Entry 7LKD (X-ray diffraction, 2.01 A resolution); this record covers chains A and B.

[Chain A (and B)]
Molecule: 3C-like proteinase
From: Severe acute respiratory syndrome coronavirus 2
Notes: EC 3.4.22.69; chain B of this document is another copy of the same molecule, construct and numbering; everything in this record applies to it too
Reference sequence: P0DTD1 (R1AB_SARS2); residues 1-306 here correspond to UniProt positions 3264-3569 (UniProt number = residue number + 3263)
Chain sequence (306 residues; numbered 1 to 306; the number before each row is that of its first residue):
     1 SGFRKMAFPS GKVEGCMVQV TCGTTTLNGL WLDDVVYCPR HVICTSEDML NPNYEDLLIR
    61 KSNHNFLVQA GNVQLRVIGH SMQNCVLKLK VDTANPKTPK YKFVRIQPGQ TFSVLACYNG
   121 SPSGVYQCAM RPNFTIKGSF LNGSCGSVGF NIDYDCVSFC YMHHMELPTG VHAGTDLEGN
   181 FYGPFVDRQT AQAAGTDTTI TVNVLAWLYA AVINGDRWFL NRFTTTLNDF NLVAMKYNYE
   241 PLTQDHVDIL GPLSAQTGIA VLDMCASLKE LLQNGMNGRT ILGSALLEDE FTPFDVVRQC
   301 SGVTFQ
Not modelled in the structure: 306
Curated features (UniProtKB/Swiss-Prot):
  - active site: His-41 (For 3CL-PRO activity), Cys-145 (Nucleophile)
  - site: Gln-306 (Cleavage)
  - cross-link (Glycyl lysine isopeptide (Lys-Gly)): Lys-5 (interchain with G-Cter in ubiquitin), Lys-90 (interchain with G-Cter in ubiquitin)
What the authors report for this chain:
  - mutagenesis - C145A: abolished catalytic activity

[Interface between chain A and chain B]
Residue-residue contacts - 94 pairs, chain A then chain B:
  Ser-1(A) with Gly-138(B); Ser-139(B); Phe-140(B), hydrogen bond (backbone-backbone); Glu-166(B), hydrogen bond (backbone-side chain); His-172(B), hydrogen bond (backbone-side chain)
  Gly-2(A) with Gly-138(B); Ser-139(B), hydrogen bond (backbone-side chain)
  Phe-3(A) with Gly-138(B)
  Arg-4(A) with Tyr-126(B); Gln-127(B), hydrogen bond (side chain-backbone); Cys-128(B); Lys-137(B), hydrogen bond (side chain-backbone); Gly-138(B); Ser-139(B); Glu-290(B), salt bridge
  Lys-5(A) with Arg-4(B); Tyr-126(B)
  Met-6(A) with Gly-124(B); Val-125(B); Tyr-126(B), hydrophobic; Ser-139(B)
  Ala-7(A) with Gly-124(B); Val-125(B), hydrogen bond (backbone-backbone)
  Phe-8(A) with Val-125(B)
  Pro-9(A) with Ser-10(B); Glu-14(B); Pro-122(B), hydrophobic; Ser-123(B); Gly-124(B)
  Ser-10(A) with Pro-9(B); Ser-10(B), hydrogen bond (backbone-side chain); Glu-14(B), hydrogen bond (backbone-side chain)
  Gly-11(A) with Gly-11(B); Glu-14(B), hydrogen bond (backbone-side chain)
  Glu-14(A) with Pro-9(B); Ser-10(B), hydrogen bond (side chain-backbone); Gly-11(B), hydrogen bond (side chain-backbone)
  Tyr-118(A) with Gly-302(B); Thr-304(B)
  Ser-121(A) with Thr-304(B); Phe-305(B)
  Pro-122(A) with Pro-9(B), hydrophobic; Thr-304(B); Phe-305(B), hydrogen bond (backbone-backbone)
  Ser-123(A) with Pro-9(B); Val-303(B), hydrogen bond (side chain-backbone); Thr-304(B); Phe-305(B)
  Gly-124(A) with Met-6(B); Ala-7(B)
  Val-125(A) with Met-6(B); Ala-7(B), hydrogen bond (backbone-backbone); Phe-8(B); Val-125(B), hydrophobic
  Tyr-126(A) with Arg-4(B); Lys-5(B); Met-6(B), hydrophobic
  Gln-127(A) with Arg-4(B), hydrogen bond (backbone-side chain)
  Cys-128(A) with Arg-4(B), hydrogen bond
  Lys-137(A) with Arg-4(B), hydrogen bond (backbone-side chain)
  Gly-138(A) with Ser-1(B); Gly-2(B); Phe-3(B); Arg-4(B)
  Ser-139(A) with Ser-1(B); Gly-2(B), hydrogen bond (side chain-backbone); Arg-4(B); Met-6(B); Gln-299(B), hydrogen bond
  Phe-140(A) with Ser-1(B), hydrogen bond (backbone-backbone)
  Leu-141(A) with Gln-299(B); Cys-300(B); Ser-301(B); Gly-302(B)
  Glu-166(A) with Ser-1(B), hydrogen bond (side chain-backbone)
  His-172(A) with Ser-1(B), hydrogen bond (side chain-backbone)
  Gly-283(A) with Leu-286(B)
  Ala-285(A) with Ala-285(B), hydrophobic; Leu-286(B), hydrophobic
  Leu-286(A) with Gly-283(B); Ala-285(B), hydrophobic
  Gln-299(A) with Ser-139(B), hydrogen bond; Leu-141(B)
  Cys-300(A) with Leu-141(B)
  Ser-301(A) with Leu-141(B)
  Gly-302(A) with Tyr-118(B); Leu-141(B)
  Val-303(A) with Ser-123(B), hydrogen bond (backbone-side chain)
  Thr-304(A) with Tyr-118(B); Ser-121(B), hydrogen bond; Pro-122(B); Ser-123(B)
  Phe-305(A) with Pro-122(B), hydrogen bond (backbone-backbone); Ser-123(B)
Interface residues without a listed pair, chain A (43 interface residues in all): Lys-12, Leu-115, Thr-280, Ser-284, Glu-290
Interface residues without a listed pair, chain B (43 interface residues in all): Lys-12, Leu-115, Gly-170, Thr-280

[In short]
The chain A/chain B interface involves 43 residues from each chain, with 27 hydrogen bonds and 1 salt bridge.
Among the polar pairs are Arg-4(A)/Glu-290(B), Ser-1(A)/Glu-166(B) and Ser-1(A)/His-172(B). Curated annotation
(UniProt) lists active-site residues His-41(A) and Cys-145(A) on chain A. From the paper: C145A of chain A
abolishes catalytic activity.
Both chains are 3C-like proteinase (Severe acute respiratory syndrome coronavirus 2). Entry 7LKD (X-ray
crystal structure of the SARS-CoV-2 main protease in space group P21) was determined by X-ray diffraction,
deposited together with 7LKE and 7LBN.
